Entry 4TUY (X-ray diffraction, 2.10 A resolution); this record covers chains A and F of the 6 polymer chains in the assembly.

== Chain A ==
Name: Tubulin alpha-1B chain
Organism: Bos taurus
UniProtKB: P81947 (TBA1B_BOVIN); numbering as in UniProt (aligned over 1-451)
Sequence (451 residues; row label = number of the first residue in the row):
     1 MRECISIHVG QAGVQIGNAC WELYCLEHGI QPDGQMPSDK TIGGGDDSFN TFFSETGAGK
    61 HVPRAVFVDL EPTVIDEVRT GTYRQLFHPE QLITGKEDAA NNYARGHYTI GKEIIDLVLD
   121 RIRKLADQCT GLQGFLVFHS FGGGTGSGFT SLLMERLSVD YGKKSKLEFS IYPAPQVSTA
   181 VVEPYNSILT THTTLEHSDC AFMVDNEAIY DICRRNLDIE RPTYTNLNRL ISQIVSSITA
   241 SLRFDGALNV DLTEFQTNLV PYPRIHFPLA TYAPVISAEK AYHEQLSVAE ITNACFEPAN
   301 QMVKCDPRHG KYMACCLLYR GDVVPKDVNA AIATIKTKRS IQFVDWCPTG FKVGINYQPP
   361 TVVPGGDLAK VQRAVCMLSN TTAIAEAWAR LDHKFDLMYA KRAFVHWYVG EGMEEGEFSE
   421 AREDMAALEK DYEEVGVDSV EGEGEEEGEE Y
Not modelled in the structure: 439-451
Ion coordination: Ca2+: Asp39, Thr41, Gly44, Glu55
Ligand contacts: GTP (guanosine-5'-triphosphate): Gly10, Gln11, Ala12, Gln15, Ile16, Asp69, Asp98, Ala99, Ala100, Asn101, Ser140, Gly142, Gly143, Gly144, Thr145, Gly146, Ile171, Pro173, Val177, Ser178, Thr179, Glu183, Asn206, Ile209, Tyr224, Leu227, Asn228, Ile231

== Chain F ==
Name: Tubulin-Tyrosine Ligase
Organism: Gallus gallus
UniProtKB: E1BQ43 (E1BQ43_CHICK); residues 1-378 here = UniProt positions 1-378
Sequence (384 residues; each row starts with the number of its first residue):
     1 MYTFVVRDEN SSVYAEVSRL LLATGQWKRL RKDNPRFNLM LGERNRLPFG RLGHEPGLVQ
    61 LVNYYRGADK LCRKASLVKL IKTSPELSES CTWFPESYVI YPTNLKTPVA PAQNGIRHLI
   121 NNTRTDEREV FLAAYNRRRE GREGNVWIAK SSAGAKGEGI LISSEASELL DFIDEQGQVH
   181 VIQKYLEKPL LLEPGHRKFD IRSWVLVDHL YNIYLYREGV LRTSSEPYNS ANFQDKTCHL
   241 TNHCIQKEYS KNYGRYEEGN EMFFEEFNQY LMDALNTTLE NSILLQIKHI IRSCLMCIEP
   301 AISTKHLHYQ SFQLFGFDFM VDEELKVWLI EVNGAPACAQ KLYAELCQGI VDVAISSVFP
   361 LADTGQKTSQ PTSIFIKLHH HHHH
Not modelled in the structure: 104-125, 152-158, 175-178, 363-372, 379-384
Differences from the reference sequence: expression tag (379-384)
Ion coordination: Mg2+: Glu331 (together with AMP-PCP)
Ligand contacts: AMP-PCP (ACP; phosphomethylphosphonic acid adenylate ester): Lys74, Ile148, Lys150, Ile160, Gln183, Lys184, Tyr185, Leu186, Lys198, Asp200, Arg202, Arg222, His239, Leu240, Thr241, Asn242, Asp318, Met320, Ile330, Glu331, Asn333

== Chain A / chain F interface ==
Residue-residue contacts - 21 pairs, chain A then chain F:
  Gln176(A) with Pro56(F)
  Glu207(A) with His54(F), salt bridge
  Glu297(A) with His306(F)
  Pro298(A) with Leu307(F), hydrophobic
  Lys304(A) with His54(F); His308(F)
  Asp306(A) with Arg66(F)
  Arg308(A) with Pro300(F), hydrogen bond (side chain-backbone); Ala301(F), hydrogen bond (side chain-backbone); Ile302(F); Ser303(F), hydrogen bond (side chain-backbone)
  His309(A) with Arg66(F), hydrogen bond (side chain-backbone); Gly67(F); Ala301(F), hydrogen bond (side chain-backbone)
  Lys338(A) with Pro300(F)
  Glu386(A) with Gly50(F); Arg66(F), salt bridge
  Arg390(A) with Gly50(F); His54(F)
  His393(A) with Arg51(F)
  Glu433(A) with Arg46(F), salt bridge
Other interface residues (no listed pair), chain A (16 interface residues in all): Cys305, Ser340, Ala389
Other interface residues (no listed pair), chain F (15 interface residues in all): Gly53

== In short ==
16 residues of chain A and 15 residues of chain F are in contact; the contacts include 5 hydrogen bonds and 3
salt bridges. Among the polar pairs are Glu207(A)-His54(F), Glu386(A)-Arg66(F) and Glu433(A)-Arg46(F). Chain A
binds GTP. Bound to chain F: AMP-PCP.
Here chain A is Tubulin alpha-1B chain (Bos taurus) and chain F is Tubulin-Tyrosine Ligase (Gallus gallus).
Entry 4TUY (Tubulin-Rhizoxin complex) was determined by X-ray diffraction (same publication as 4TV8 and 4TV9).
